PDB entry 7LUV | electron microscopy, 3.70 A resolution | chains C and D of the 6 polymer chains in the assembly

Chain C:
Name: THO complex subunit 2
Organism: Saccharomyces cerevisiae
UniProtKB: P53552 (THO2_YEAST); the author numbering skips numbers that UniProt does not, so the offset changes along the chain: 1-913 = UniProt 1-913; 6941-6951 = UniProt 914-924; 6991-7012 = UniProt 925-946; 7028-7040 = UniProt 947-959; 7 more segments
Sequence (1262 residues; each row starts with the number of its first residue; note: 6192 numbers in that range are skipped by the numbering (no residue carries them; nothing is unmodelled there); numbers below 1 keep their minus sign (Gly-4 is residue -4); X marks 224 residues of unknown identity (built as UNK)):
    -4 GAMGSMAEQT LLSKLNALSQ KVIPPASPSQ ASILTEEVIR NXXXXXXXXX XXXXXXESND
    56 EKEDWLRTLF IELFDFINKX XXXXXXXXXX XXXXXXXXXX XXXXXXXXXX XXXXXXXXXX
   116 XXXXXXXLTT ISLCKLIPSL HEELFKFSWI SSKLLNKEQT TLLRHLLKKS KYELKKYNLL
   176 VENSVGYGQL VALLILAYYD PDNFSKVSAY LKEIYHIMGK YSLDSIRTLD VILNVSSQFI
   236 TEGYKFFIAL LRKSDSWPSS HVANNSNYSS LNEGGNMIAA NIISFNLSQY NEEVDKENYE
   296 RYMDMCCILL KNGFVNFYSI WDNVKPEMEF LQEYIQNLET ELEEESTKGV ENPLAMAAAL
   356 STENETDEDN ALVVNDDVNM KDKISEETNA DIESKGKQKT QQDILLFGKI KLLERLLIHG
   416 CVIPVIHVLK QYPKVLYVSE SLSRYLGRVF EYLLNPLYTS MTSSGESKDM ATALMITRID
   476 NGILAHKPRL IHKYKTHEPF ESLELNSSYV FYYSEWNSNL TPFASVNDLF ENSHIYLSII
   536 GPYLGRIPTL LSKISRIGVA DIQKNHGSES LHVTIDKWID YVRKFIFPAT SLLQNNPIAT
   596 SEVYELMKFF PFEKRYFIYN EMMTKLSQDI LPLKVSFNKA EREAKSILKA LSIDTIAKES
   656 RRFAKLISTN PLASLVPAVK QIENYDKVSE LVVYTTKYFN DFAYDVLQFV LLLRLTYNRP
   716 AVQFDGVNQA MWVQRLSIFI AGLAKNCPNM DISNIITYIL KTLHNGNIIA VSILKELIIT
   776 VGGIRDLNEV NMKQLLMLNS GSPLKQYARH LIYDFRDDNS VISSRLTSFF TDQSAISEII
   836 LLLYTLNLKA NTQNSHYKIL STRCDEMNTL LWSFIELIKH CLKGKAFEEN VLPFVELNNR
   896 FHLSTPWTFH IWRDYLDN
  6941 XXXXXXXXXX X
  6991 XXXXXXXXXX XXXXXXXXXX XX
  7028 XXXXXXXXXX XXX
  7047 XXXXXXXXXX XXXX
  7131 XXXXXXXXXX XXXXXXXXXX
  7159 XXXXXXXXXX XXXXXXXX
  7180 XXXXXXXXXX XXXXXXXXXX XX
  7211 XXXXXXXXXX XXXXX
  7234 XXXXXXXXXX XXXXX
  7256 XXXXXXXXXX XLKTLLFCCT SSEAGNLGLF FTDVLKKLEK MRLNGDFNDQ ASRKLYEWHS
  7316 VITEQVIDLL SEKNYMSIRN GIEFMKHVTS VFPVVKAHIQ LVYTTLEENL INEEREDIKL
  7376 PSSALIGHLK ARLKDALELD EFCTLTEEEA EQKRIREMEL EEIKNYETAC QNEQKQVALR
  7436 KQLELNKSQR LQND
Disordered / not traced: -4 to 36, 52-55, 74-82, 98-104, 119-123, 286-292, 341-397, 458-463, 715-726, 844-853, 890-899, 7267-7449
Construct notes: expression tag (-4 to 0); conflict UNK_37 (Trp in P53552), UNK_38 (Pro in P53552), UNK_39 (Glu in P53552), 221 further conflict positions vs the reference (P53552) not listed

Chain D:
Name: THO complex subunit MFT1
Organism: Saccharomyces cerevisiae
UniProtKB: P33441 (MFT1_YEAST); residues 1-256 here = UniProt positions 1-256
Sequence (256 residues; each row starts with the number of its first residue):
     1 MPLSQKQIDQ VRTKVHYSEV DTPFNKYLDI LGKVTKLTGS IINGTLSNDD SKIEKLTEQN
    61 ISQLKESAHL RFLDLQSSID TKKVADENWE TCQQETLAKL ENLKDKLPDI KSIHSKLLLR
   121 IGKLQGLYDS VQVINREVEG LSEGRTSLVV TRAEWEKELG TDLVKFLIEK NYLKLVDPGL
   181 KKDSSEERYR IYDDFSKGPK ELESINASMK SDIENVRQEV SSYKEKWLRD AEIFGKITSI
   241 FKEELLKRDG LLNEAE
Disordered / not traced: 1-4, 41-58, 142-196, 228-256

Interface between chain C and chain D:
Pairs across the interface (13):
  Phe140(C) - Gln10(D)
  Phe140(C) - Lys14(D)
  Lys141(C) - Tyr17(D)
  Phe142(C) - Tyr17(D)  hydrophobic
  Gln154(C) - Gln7(D)
  Gln154(C) - Gln10(D)  hydrogen bond
  Leu157(C) - Val11(D)  hydrophobic
  Leu158(C) - Val11(D)  hydrophobic
  Leu158(C) - Lys14(D)
  Leu161(C) - Val15(D)
  Leu162(C) - Val15(D)  hydrophobic
  Lys166(C) - Val15(D)
  Lys482(C) - Glu201(D)  salt bridge
Interface residues without a listed pair, chain C (14 interface residues in all): Ser146, Leu150, Ser165, Ile478
Interface residues without a listed pair, chain D (10 interface residues in all): Thr13, Ser18, Met209
From the paper, about this interface:
  - interface residues, chain D: Lys6(D)

Summary:
The interface between chain C and chain D involves 14 residues on one side and 10 on the other; the contacts
include 1 hydrogen bond and 1 salt bridge. Polar contacts include Lys482(C)-Glu201(D) and Gln154(C)-Gln10(D).
From the paper: the interface residue Lys6(D).
Chain C is THO complex subunit 2 and chain D is THO complex subunit MFT1, both from Saccharomyces cerevisiae;
the structure, Cryo-EM structure of the yeast THO-Sub2 complex, was determined by electron microscopy.
